7XF5 - chains A and B; structure by electron microscopy, 3.90 A resolution.

== Chain A (and B) ==
Molecule: Chloride channel protein 2
From: Homo sapiens
Notes: chain B of this document is another copy of the same molecule, construct and numbering; everything in this record applies to it too
UniProt: P51788 (CLCN2_HUMAN); residues 1-898 here = UniProt positions 1-898
Amino-acid sequence (898 residues; each row starts with the number of its first residue):
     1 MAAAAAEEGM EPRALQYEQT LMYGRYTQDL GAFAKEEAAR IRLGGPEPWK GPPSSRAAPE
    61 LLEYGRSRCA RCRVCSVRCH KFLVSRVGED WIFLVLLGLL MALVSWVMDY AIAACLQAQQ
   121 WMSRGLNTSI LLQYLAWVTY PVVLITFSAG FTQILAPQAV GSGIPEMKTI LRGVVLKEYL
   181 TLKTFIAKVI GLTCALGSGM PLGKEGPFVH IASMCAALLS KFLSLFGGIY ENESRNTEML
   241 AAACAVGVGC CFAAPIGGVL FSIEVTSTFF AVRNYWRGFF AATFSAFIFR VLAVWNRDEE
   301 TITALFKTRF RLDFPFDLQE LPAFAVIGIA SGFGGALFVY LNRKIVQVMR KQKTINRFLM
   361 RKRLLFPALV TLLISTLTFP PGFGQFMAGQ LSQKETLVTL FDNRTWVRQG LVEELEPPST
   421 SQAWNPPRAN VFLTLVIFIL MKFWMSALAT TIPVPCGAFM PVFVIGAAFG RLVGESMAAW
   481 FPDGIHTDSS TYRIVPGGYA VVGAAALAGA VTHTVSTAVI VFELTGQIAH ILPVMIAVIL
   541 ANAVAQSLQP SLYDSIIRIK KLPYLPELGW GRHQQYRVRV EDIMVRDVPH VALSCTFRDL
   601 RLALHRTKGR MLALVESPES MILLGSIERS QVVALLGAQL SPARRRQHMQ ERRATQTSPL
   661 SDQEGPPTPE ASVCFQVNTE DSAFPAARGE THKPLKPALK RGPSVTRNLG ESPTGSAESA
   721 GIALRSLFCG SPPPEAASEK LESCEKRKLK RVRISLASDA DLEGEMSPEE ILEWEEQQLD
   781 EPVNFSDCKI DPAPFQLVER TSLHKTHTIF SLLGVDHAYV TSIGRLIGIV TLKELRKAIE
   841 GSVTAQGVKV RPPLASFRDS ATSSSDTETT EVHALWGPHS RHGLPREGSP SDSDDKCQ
Unresolved in the structure: 1-88, 561-572, 650-763, 820-828, 846-898 (chain B: 1-88, 561-572, 650-768, 820-828, 846-898)
Swiss-Prot annotation at these positions:
  - region: Gln-16 to Ala-34 (Essential for channel gating by both voltage and cell volume), Glu-36 to Trp-49 (Modulates channel gating by both voltage and cell volume)
  - motif: Gly-161 to Pro-165 (Selectivity filter part_1), Gly-203 to Pro-207 (Selectivity filter part_2), Gly-457 to Pro-461 (Selectivity filter part_3), Leu-812, Leu-813 (Basolateral membrane sorting)
  - binding site (chloride): Ser-162, Phe-459, Tyr-553
  - site: Glu-205 (Protopore gate), His-530 (Couples extracellular acidification to the channel closure)
  - modified residue: Ala-2 (N-acetylalanine), Thr-20 (Phosphothreonine), Ser-712 (Phosphoserine), Ser-758 (Phosphoserine)
  - natural variant: Met-22 (M22K: In HALD2), Gly-24 (G24D: In HALD2), Tyr-26 (Y26N: In HALD2), Pro-48 (P48R: Reduces channel activity), Arg-68 (R68H: Reduces channel activity), Leu-144 to Ile-145 (deletion: In LKPAT), Arg-172 (R172Q: In HALD2), Gly-199 (G199A: No effect), Arg-235 (R235Q: In EJM8), Lys-362 (deletion: In HALD2), Ala-500 (A500V: In LKPAT), Arg-577 (R577Q: In EIG11), 11 further natural variant entries in UniProt
  - mutagenesis: Ala-14 to Gln-28 (Results in larger currents, faster activation kinetics and less rectification), Leu-812 (L812A: Missorted to apical membrane of epithelial cells; when associated with A-813), Leu-813 (L813A: Missorted to apical membrane of epithelial cells; when associated with A-812)
What the authors report for this chain:
  - disease-associated variants - A500V: decreased localization (citing earlier work)
  - disease-associated variants - G98R, V174S, G466E, R471C, G503R (citing earlier work)

== Chain A / chain B interface ==
Contacting residue pairs - 70 pairs, chain A then chain B:
  Pro-255(A) / Met-535(B)  hydrophobic
  Leu-260(A) / Leu-260(B)  hydrophobic
  Ile-263(A) / Val-272(B)
  Glu-264(A) / Tyr-275(B)
  Glu-264(A) / Trp-276(B)  hydrogen bond
  Ser-267(A) / Val-272(B)
  Thr-268(A) / Phe-270(B)
  Thr-268(A) / Ala-271(B)
  Thr-268(A) / Val-272(B)  hydrogen bond (backbone-backbone)
  Phe-269(A) / Phe-270(B)
  Phe-269(A) / Ala-271(B)  hydrophobic
  Phe-270(A) / Thr-268(B)
  Phe-270(A) / Phe-269(B)
  Phe-270(A) / Phe-270(B)  hydrogen bond (backbone-backbone)
  Ala-271(A) / Thr-268(B)
  Ala-271(A) / Phe-269(B)  hydrophobic
  Val-272(A) / Ile-263(B)
  Val-272(A) / Ser-267(B)
  Val-272(A) / Thr-268(B)  hydrogen bond (backbone-backbone)
  Arg-273(A) / His-804(B)  hydrogen bond
  Tyr-275(A) / Glu-264(B)
  Trp-276(A) / Glu-264(B)  hydrogen bond
  Trp-276(A) / His-513(B)
  Trp-276(A) / Val-515(B)
  Phe-279(A) / Val-515(B)  hydrophobic
  Phe-280(A) / Ile-539(B)  hydrophobic
  Thr-283(A) / Met-535(B)
  Phe-287(A) / Leu-321(B)  hydrophobic
  Phe-287(A) / Leu-532(B)  hydrophobic
  Phe-287(A) / Ile-536(B)  hydrophobic
  Glu-300(A) / Phe-314(B)
  Thr-301(A) / Phe-314(B)
  Ile-302(A) / Leu-532(B)  hydrophobic
  Thr-303(A) / Asp-313(B)
  Leu-312(A) / Thr-308(B)
  Leu-312(A) / Gln-527(B)
  Phe-314(A) / Glu-300(B)
  Phe-314(A) / Thr-301(B)
  Phe-316(A) / Ile-302(B)
  Leu-318(A) / Ile-302(B)  hydrophobic
  Leu-321(A) / Phe-287(B)  hydrophobic
  Val-515(A) / Tyr-275(B)  hydrophobic
  Val-515(A) / Trp-276(B)
  Val-515(A) / Phe-279(B)  hydrophobic
  Val-519(A) / Ile-256(B)  hydrophobic
  Phe-522(A) / Ile-528(B)
  Glu-523(A) / Ile-531(B)
  Gly-526(A) / Ile-528(B)
  Gln-527(A) / Leu-312(B)
  Ile-528(A) / Phe-522(B)
  Ile-528(A) / Gly-526(B)
  Ile-528(A) / Ile-528(B)  hydrophobic
  Ile-531(A) / Glu-523(B)
  Leu-532(A) / Phe-287(B)  hydrophobic
  Leu-532(A) / Ile-302(B)  hydrophobic
  Met-535(A) / Phe-279(B)  hydrophobic
  Met-535(A) / Thr-283(B)
  Ile-536(A) / Phe-287(B)  hydrophobic
  Ile-539(A) / Phe-279(B)  hydrophobic
  Ile-539(A) / Phe-280(B)  hydrophobic
  Gln-546(A) / Trp-276(B)
  Pro-792(A) / Arg-800(B)
  Ala-793(A) / Lys-805(B)
  Pro-794(A) / Val-798(B)
  Gln-796(A) / Gln-796(B)
  Gln-796(A) / Val-798(B)
  Val-798(A) / Gln-796(B)
  Arg-800(A) / Pro-792(B)
  Lys-805(A) / Asp-791(B)  salt bridge
  Leu-812(A) / Leu-812(B)  hydrophobic
Also at the interface, not in a pair above, chain A (56 interface residues in all): Ile-256, Val-294, Asp-313, Asp-488, His-513, Asp-791, Thr-801, Ser-802, Ile-809
Also at the interface, not in a pair above, chain B (56 interface residues in all): Pro-255, Phe-284, Val-294, Arg-297, Thr-303, Phe-316, Leu-318, Val-519, Gln-546, Ala-793, Leu-797, Thr-801

== Summary ==
The chain A/chain B interface involves 56 residues from each chain; the contacts include 6 hydrogen bonds and
1 salt bridge. Polar pairs include Lys-805(A)/Asp-791(B), Glu-264(A)/Trp-276(B) and Arg-273(A)/His-804(B).
From UniProt: 3 chloride-binding residues and 2 mutagenesis sites on chain A. From the paper: A500V of chain A
reduces localization.
Both chains are Chloride channel protein 2 (Homo sapiens). Entry 7XF5 (Full length human CLC-2 channel in apo
state) was determined by electron microscopy, deposited together with 8GQU and 7XJA.
